Entry 8GF5 (electron microscopy, 3.00 A resolution); this record covers chains A and E of the 7 polymer chains in the assembly.

# Chain A
Name: Methyl-coenzyme M reductase subunit alpha
From: Methanosarcina acetivorans C2A
Notes: EC 2.8.4.1
UniProtKB: Q8THH1 (MCRA_METAC); residues 1-570 here = UniProt positions 1-570
Chain sequence (570 residues; each row starts with the number of its first residue):
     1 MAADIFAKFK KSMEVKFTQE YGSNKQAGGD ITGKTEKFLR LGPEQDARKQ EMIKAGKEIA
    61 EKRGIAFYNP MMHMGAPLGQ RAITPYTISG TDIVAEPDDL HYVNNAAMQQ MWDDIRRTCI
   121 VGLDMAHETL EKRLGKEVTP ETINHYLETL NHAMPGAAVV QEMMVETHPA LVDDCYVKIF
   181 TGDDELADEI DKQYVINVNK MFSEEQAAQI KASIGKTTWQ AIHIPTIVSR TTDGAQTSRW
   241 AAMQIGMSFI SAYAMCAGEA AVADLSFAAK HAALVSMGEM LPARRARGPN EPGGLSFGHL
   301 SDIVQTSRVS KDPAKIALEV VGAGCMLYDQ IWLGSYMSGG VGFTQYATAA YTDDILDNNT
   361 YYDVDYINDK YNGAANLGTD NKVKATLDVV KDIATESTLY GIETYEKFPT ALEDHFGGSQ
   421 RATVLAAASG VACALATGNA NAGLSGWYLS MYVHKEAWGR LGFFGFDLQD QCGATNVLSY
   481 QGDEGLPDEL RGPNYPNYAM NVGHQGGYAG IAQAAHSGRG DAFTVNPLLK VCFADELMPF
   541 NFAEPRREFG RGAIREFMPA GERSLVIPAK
Disordered / not traced: 1, 158-165, 570
Modified / non-standard residues: H271 (N1-methylated histidine; MHS); R285 (5-methyl-arginine; AGM); C472 (S-methylcysteine; SMC)
Ligand contacts:
  - 1-thioethanesulfonic acid (COM): Y346, F463, F464
  - factor 430 (F43): G339, G340, V341, G342, F343, T344, Q345, Y346, F416, G417, S419, Q420, G462, F463
  - Coenzyme B (TP7): R284, M337, S338, F343, F463, A499, M500, N501, V502
From the paper describing this entry:
  - post-translational modification sites: H271, R285, G465, D470, C472

# Chain E
Name: Methyl-coenzyme M reductase subunit gamma
From: Methanosarcina acetivorans C2A
UniProtKB: Q8THH0 (Q8THH0_METAC); residues 1-248 here = UniProt positions 1-248
Chain sequence (248 residues; each row starts with the number of its first residue):
     1 MAYEAQYYPG ATSVGANRRK HMSGKLEKLR EISDEDLTAV LGHRAPGSDY PSTHPPLAEM
    61 GEPACSIREA VAATPGAAAG DRVRYVQFAD SMYNAPATPY FRSYFAAINF RGVDPGTLSG
   121 RQIVEARERD MEQCAKVQME TEMTDPALAG MRGATVHGHS VRLQEDGVMF DMLDRRRLEG
   181 GVIIMDKDQV AIPLDRKVNL GKPMSSEEAA KRTTIYRVDN VAFRDDAEVI EWVHRVFDQR
   241 TSYGFQPK
Disordered / not traced: 1
Ligand contacts: factor 430 (F43): L118, S119, G120, R121, A154, T155, V156, H157, G158, H159

# Chain A / chain E interface
Residue-residue contacts (107; chain A residue first):
  F17(A) with R162(E)
  G33(A) with R162(E)
  K34(A) with Y93(E); R162(E); L163(E), hydrogen bond (backbone-backbone); D219(E)
  T35(A) with R162(E); L163(E); E165(E)
  E36(A) with R162(E), salt bridge; L163(E), hydrogen bond (backbone-backbone); Q164(E); E165(E)
  K37(A) with E165(E)
  F38(A) with V161(E), hydrophobic; R162(E); Q164(E); F170(E), hydrophobic
  R40(A) with D171(E), hydrogen bond (side chain-backbone); M172(E), hydrogen bond (side chain-backbone); D174(E), salt bridge
  H73(A) with M172(E)
  M74(A) with A154(E), hydrophobic
  G75(A) with L173(E)
  A76(A) with M172(E)
  P77(A) with M172(E)
  Q80(A) with M172(E)
  R81(A) with H157(E)
  L387(A) with F237(E), hydrophobic; T241(E); S242(E)
  K391(A) with H234(E); F237(E); D238(E), salt bridge
  T395(A) with I230(E); H234(E), hydrogen bond
  E396(A) with R224(E), salt bridge
  L399(A) with F223(E), hydrophobic; R224(E)
  Y400(A) with R224(E)
  E403(A) with V218(E); R224(E), salt bridge
  E406(A) with Y216(E); R217(E), hydrogen bond (backbone-side chain); V218(E), hydrogen bond (side chain-backbone); D219(E)
  P409(A) with Y93(E); R162(E)
  T410(A) with R162(E)
  L412(A) with M92(E), hydrophobic; S160(E)
  E413(A) with S160(E); V161(E); R162(E), salt bridge
  F416(A) with H157(E); H159(E); S160(E), hydrogen bond (backbone-side chain)
  G418(A) with S119(E), hydrogen bond (backbone-side chain)
  R421(A) with M92(E); H159(E); S160(E)
  S445(A) with F237(E)
  L449(A) with V233(E), hydrophobic; F237(E), hydrophobic
  Y452(A) with F237(E), hydrophobic; R240(E), hydrogen bond
  V453(A) with F223(E), hydrophobic; V233(E), hydrophobic
  K455(A) with Y100(E)
  E456(A) with Y8(E), hydrogen bond; R18(E), hydrogen bond (backbone-side chain); W232(E); V233(E)
  A457(A) with R18(E), hydrogen bond (backbone-side chain); Y216(E), hydrogen bond (backbone-backbone); F223(E), hydrophobic
  W458(A) with M92(E), hydrophobic; T98(E); I215(E); Y216(E)
  G459(A) with R18(E); T98(E); P99(E); Y100(E), hydrogen bond (backbone-backbone)
  R460(A) with D90(E); M92(E); T98(E); P99(E); Y100(E); S119(E), hydrogen bond (side chain-backbone); H159(E); I215(E)
  L461(A) with Y100(E)
  G462(A) with L118(E); S119(E), hydrogen bond (backbone-backbone)
  F464(A) with G116(E); T117(E); L118(E)
  Q471(A) with R240(E), hydrogen bond
  A474(A) with T241(E), hydrogen bond (backbone-side chain)
  T475(A) with R240(E), hydrogen bond (side chain-backbone); G244(E), hydrogen bond (side chain-backbone)
  L478(A) with T241(E); F245(E)
  S479(A) with G244(E)
  Y480(A) with F245(E); Q246(E), hydrogen bond
Interface residues without a listed pair, chain A (57 interface residues in all): Q26, D30, V390, K407, G417, F463, D467, D470
Interface residues without a listed pair, chain E (53 interface residues in all): S91, A97, F101, Y104, T155, V190, V229, Y243

# In short
Chain A and chain E form an interface of 57 and 53 residues respectively, with 22 hydrogen bonds and 6 salt
bridges. Polar contacts include E36(A)-R162(E), R40(A)-D174(E) and K391(A)-D238(E). Factor 430 is bound
between chain A and chain E. The paper reports modification sites H271(A), R285(A) and G465(A) among others.
Chain A is Methyl-coenzyme M reductase subunit alpha and chain E is Methyl-coenzyme M reductase subunit gamma,
both from Methanosarcina acetivorans C2A; the structure, McrD binds asymmetrically to methyl-coenzyme M
reductase improving active site accessibility during assembly, was determined by electron microscopy (same
publication as 8GF6).
